PDB entry 2JDD | X-ray diffraction, 1.60 A resolution | chain A

Chain A:
Name: Glyphosate N-acetyltransferase
Organism: Bacillus licheniformis
Amino-acid sequence (146 residues; row label = number of the first residue in the row):
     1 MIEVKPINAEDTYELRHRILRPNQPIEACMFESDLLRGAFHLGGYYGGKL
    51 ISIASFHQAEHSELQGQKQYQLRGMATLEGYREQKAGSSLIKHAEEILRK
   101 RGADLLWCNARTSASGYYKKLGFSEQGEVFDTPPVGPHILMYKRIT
Disordered / not traced: 1
Residues lining bound ligands:
  - 3-phosphoglyceric acid (3PG): L20, R21, F31, R73, G74, R111, T132, V135, H138
  - acetyl coenzyme A (ACO): I19, L20, R73, G74, M75, A76, T77, R82, E83, Q84, K85, A86, G87, S88, C108, N109, A110, R111, S113, A114, G116, Y117, Y118, K120
From the paper describing this entry:
  - binding site for 3-phosphoglyceric acid: L20, R21, F31, R73, G74, R111, V135, H138
  - conformationally variable residues: R21, R73
  - contacts within the chain: R16-D34 (salt bridge), R16-S55 (water-mediated contact)
  - mutagenesis - D34A: increased binding to AcCoA
  - mutagenesis - D34A (13-fold): increased binding to glyphosate
  - mutagenesis - L20I (32-fold), H138A (44-fold): decreased binding to glyphosate
  - mutagenesis - R21A, R73A (1.3-fold), R111A, Y118F (17-fold), H138A (110-fold): decreased catalytic activity
  - catalytic residues: Y118, H138
  - mutagenesis - F31Y, C108A: unchanged catalytic activity
  - binding site for acetyl coenzyme A: G74, M75, Y118
  - catalytic residues: G74, M75 (proposed by the authors, not directly observed)
  - mutagenesis - R21A (170-250-fold), R73A (170-250-fold), R111A (170-250-fold), V135I (6.2-fold): decreased binding to Km,GPJ
  - mutagenesis - L20I, A114V, V135I: increased catalytic activity

Overview:
Ligands of chain A: acetyl coenzyme A and 3-phosphoglyceric acid. From the paper: catalytic residues Y118,
H138 and G74 among others; R21A, R73A and R111A, among others, reduce catalytic activity; 11 substitutions
were tested in all.
Chain A is Glyphosate N-acetyltransferase (Bacillus licheniformis); the structure, Glyphosate
N-acetyltransferase bound to acetyl COA and 3-phosphoglycerate, was determined by X-ray diffraction.
